Entry 6AKS (electron microscopy, 3.00 A resolution); this record covers chains A and B of the 4 polymer chains in the assembly.

[Chain A]
Protein: VP1
Source organism: Coxsackievirus A10
UniProt: W0G0K3 (W0G0K3_9ENTO); numbering as in UniProt (aligned over 1-297)
Sequence (297 residues; row label = number of the first residue in the row):
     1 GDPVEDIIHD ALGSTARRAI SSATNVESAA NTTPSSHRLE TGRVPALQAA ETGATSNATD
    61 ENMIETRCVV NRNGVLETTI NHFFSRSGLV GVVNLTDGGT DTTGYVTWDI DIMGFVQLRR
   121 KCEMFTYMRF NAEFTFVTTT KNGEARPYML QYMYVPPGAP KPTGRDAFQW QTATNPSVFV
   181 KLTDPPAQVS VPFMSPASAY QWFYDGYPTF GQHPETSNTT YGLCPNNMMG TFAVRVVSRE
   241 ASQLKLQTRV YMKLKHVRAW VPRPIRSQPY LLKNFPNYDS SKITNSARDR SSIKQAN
Unresolved in the structure: 1, 9-17
Residues lining bound ligands: sphingosine (SPH): Ile110, Asp111, Ile112, Met113, Phe130, Phe134, Phe136, Tyr152, Tyr154, Val178, Val189, Val191, Met194, Tyr200, Trp202, Asn227, Met229, Phe232, Met252
What the authors report for this chain:
  - conformationally variable residues (order/disorder transition): Pro208 to Pro225

[Chain B]
Protein: VP2
Source organism: Coxsackievirus A10
UniProt: A0A0C5AZ80 (A0A0C5AZ80_9ENTO); residues 1-255 here correspond to UniProt positions 70-324 (UniProt number = residue number + 69)
Sequence (255 residues; numbered 1 to 255; the number before each row is that of its first residue):
     1 SPSVEACGYS DRVAQLTVGN SSITTQEAAN IVLAYGEWPE YCPDTDATAV DKPTRPDVSV
    61 NRFYTLDSKM WQENSTGWYW KFPDVLNKTG VFGQNAQFHY LYRSGFCLHV QCNASKFHQG
   121 ALLVAVIPEF VIAGRGSNTK PNEAPHPGFT TTFPGTTGAT FHDPYVLDSG VPLSQALIYP
   181 HQWINLRTNN CATVIVPYIN AVPFDSAINH SNFGLIVIPV SPLKYSSGAT TAIPITITIA
   241 PLNSEFGGLR QAVSQ
Unresolved in the structure: 1-9
What the authors report for this chain:
  - conformationally variable residues (order/disorder transition): Trp38 to Val50, Ser137 to Pro147

[Interface between chain A and chain B]
Residue-residue contacts (103):
  Arg18(A) - Trp38(B)
  Ala19(A) - Gly36(B)
  Ala50(A) - Trp183(B)
  Glu51(A) - Ala29(B)
  Glu51(A) - Gln182(B)
  Glu51(A) - Trp183(B)  hydrogen bond (backbone-backbone)
  Glu51(A) - Asn185(B)  hydrogen bond
  Glu51(A) - Thr188(B)
  Thr52(A) - Ala29(B)
  Thr52(A) - Asn30(B)
  Thr52(A) - Val32(B)
  Thr52(A) - Gln182(B)
  Gly53(A) - His181(B)
  Thr126(A) - Glu129(B)
  Tyr127(A) - Glu129(B)  hydrogen bond
  Tyr127(A) - Ile199(B)  hydrophobic
  Tyr127(A) - Asn200(B)
  Ala197(A) - Val202(B)  hydrophobic
  Ser198(A) - Ala201(B)
  Gln201(A) - Ala201(B)
  Phe203(A) - Glu129(B)
  Tyr204(A) - Glu129(B)
  Tyr204(A) - Val131(B)
  Tyr204(A) - His210(B)
  Asp205(A) - Lys81(B)  salt bridge
  Asp205(A) - Glu129(B)  hydrogen bond (backbone-side chain)
  Asp205(A) - Phe130(B)
  Asp205(A) - Val131(B)
  Asp205(A) - Phe153(B)
  Asp205(A) - His210(B)
  Asp205(A) - Ser211(B)  hydrogen bond
  Gly206(A) - Phe153(B)
  Gly206(A) - Asn209(B)
  Tyr207(A) - Phe149(B)
  Tyr207(A) - Thr152(B)  hydrogen bond
  Tyr207(A) - Phe153(B)  hydrophobic
  Tyr207(A) - Asn209(B)  hydrogen bond (backbone-backbone)
  Thr209(A) - Asn209(B)
  Phe210(A) - Tyr100(B)  hydrophobic
  Phe210(A) - Ser206(B)
  Phe210(A) - Asn209(B)
  Phe210(A) - Gln255(B)
  Gly211(A) - Gln255(B)  hydrogen bond (backbone-backbone)
  Gln212(A) - Gln255(B)
  His213(A) - Phe149(B)
  Glu215(A) - Gly148(B)
  Glu215(A) - Thr150(B)
  Ser217(A) - His146(B)
  Asn218(A) - His146(B)  hydrogen bond (backbone-side chain)
  Asn218(A) - Pro147(B)  hydrogen bond (side chain-backbone)
  Asn218(A) - Gly148(B)
  Asn218(A) - Phe149(B)
  Thr219(A) - His146(B)
  Tyr221(A) - Phe130(B)
  Tyr221(A) - Val131(B)
  Tyr221(A) - Ile132(B)
  Tyr221(A) - Thr152(B)
  Val261(A) - Tyr35(B)
  Val261(A) - Pro128(B)  hydrophobic
  Pro262(A) - Ile178(B)
  Arg263(A) - Pro128(B)  hydrogen bond (side chain-backbone)
  Arg263(A) - Glu129(B)  hydrogen bond (side chain-backbone)
  Arg263(A) - Ile178(B)
  Arg263(A) - Tyr179(B)
  Pro264(A) - Val171(B)  hydrophobic
  Pro264(A) - Gln175(B)
  Pro264(A) - Ile178(B)
  Pro264(A) - Tyr179(B)
  Ile265(A) - Pro172(B)
  Ile265(A) - Gln175(B)  hydrogen bond (backbone-side chain)
  Arg266(A) - Ser169(B)
  Arg266(A) - Gly170(B)
  Ser267(A) - Gly170(B)
  Ser267(A) - Pro172(B)
  Gln268(A) - Gly170(B)
  Leu271(A) - Gly136(B)
  Leu271(A) - Thr139(B)
  Leu272(A) - Thr139(B)
  Leu272(A) - Lys140(B)
  Leu272(A) - Pro141(B)
  Leu272(A) - Ala144(B)  hydrophobic
  Phe275(A) - His146(B)
  Pro276(A) - Val131(B)  hydrophobic
  Pro276(A) - Ile132(B)
  Pro276(A) - Ala133(B)
  Pro276(A) - Ser169(B)
  Asn277(A) - Ala133(B)
  Asn277(A) - Gly134(B)  hydrogen bond (side chain-backbone)
  Asn277(A) - Pro145(B)  hydrogen bond (side chain-backbone)
  Tyr278(A) - Gly134(B)  hydrogen bond (backbone-backbone)
  Tyr278(A) - Arg135(B)
  Tyr278(A) - Gly136(B)  hydrogen bond (backbone-backbone)
  Tyr278(A) - Asp163(B)  hydrogen bond
  Tyr278(A) - Val166(B)
  Tyr278(A) - Asp168(B)
  Tyr278(A) - Gly170(B)
  Asp279(A) - Gly136(B)
  Asp279(A) - Ser137(B)
  Ser280(A) - Arg135(B)
  Ser280(A) - Asp163(B)
  Ile283(A) - Asp163(B)
  Ile283(A) - Val166(B)  hydrophobic
  Ser286(A) - Tyr165(B)  hydrogen bond
Also at the interface, not in a pair above, chain A (50 interface residues in all): Ile20, Ala199, Pro208, Pro214, Thr216, Asn285
Also at the interface, not in a pair above, chain B (63 interface residues in all): Glu37, Ile127, Asn138, Ala176, Asn189, Ile208, Arg250, Val253

[Summary]
50 residues of chain A face 63 of chain B across their interface; the contacts include 19 hydrogen bonds and 1
salt bridge. Among the polar pairs are Asp205(A)-Lys81(B), Glu51(A)-Asn185(B) and Tyr127(A)-Glu129(B). Ligands
of chain A: sphingosine. From the paper: conformational variability at Pro208(A) and Trp38(B) among others.
Here chain A is VP1 and chain B is VP2, both from Coxsackievirus A10. Entry 6AKS (Cryo-EM structure of CVA10
mature virus) was determined by electron microscopy, deposited together with 6AKT and 6AKU.
